1Y92 - chains A and B; structure by X-ray diffraction, 2.20 A resolution.

# Chain A (and B)
Protein: Seminal ribonuclease
Organism: Bos taurus
Notes: EC 3.1.27.5; chain B of this document is another copy of the same molecule, construct and numbering; everything in this record applies to it too
UniProtKB: P00669 (RNS_BOVIN); residues 1-124 here correspond to UniProt positions 27-150 (UniProt number = residue number + 26)
Sequence (124 residues; numbered 1 to 124; the number before each row is that of its first residue):
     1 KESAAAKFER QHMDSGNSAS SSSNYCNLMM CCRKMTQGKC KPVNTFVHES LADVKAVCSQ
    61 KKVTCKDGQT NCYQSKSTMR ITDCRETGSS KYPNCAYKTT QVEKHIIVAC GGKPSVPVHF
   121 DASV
Unresolved in the structure: 17-20 (chain B: fully traced)
Differences from the reference sequence: engineered mutation A19 (Pro45 in P00669), D67 (Asn93 in P00669)
Swiss-Prot annotation at these positions:
  - active site: H12 (Proton acceptor), H119 (Proton donor)
  - binding site (substrate): K7, R10, K41 to T45, K66, R85
Disulfide bonds: C26-C84, C40-C95, C58-C110, C65-C72

# Chain A / chain B interface
Residue-residue contacts (74):
  A4(A) - V118(B)  hydrophobic
  A5(A) - V116(B)  hydrophobic
  F8(A) - P117(B)
  F8(A) - V118(B)
  F8(A) - H119(B)
  F8(A) - F120(B)
  E9(A) - R33(B)  hydrogen bond (backbone-side chain)
  E9(A) - L51(B)
  R10(A) - R33(B)  hydrogen bond (backbone-side chain)
  Q11(A) - M35(B)
  Q11(A) - N44(B)  hydrogen bond (backbone-side chain)
  Q11(A) - T45(B)
  Q11(A) - F46(B)
  H12(A) - N44(B)  hydrogen bond
  H12(A) - T45(B)  hydrogen bond (side chain-backbone)
  H12(A) - F46(B)
  H12(A) - V47(B)  hydrogen bond (backbone-backbone)
  H12(A) - F120(B)
  M13(A) - R33(B)  hydrogen bond (backbone-side chain)
  M13(A) - V47(B)
  M13(A) - E49(B)
  M13(A) - L51(B)  hydrophobic
  M13(A) - V54(B)  hydrophobic
  D14(A) - Y25(B)  hydrogen bond
  D14(A) - V47(B)  hydrogen bond (backbone-backbone)
  D14(A) - H48(B)  salt bridge
  S15(A) - V47(B)
  S15(A) - H48(B)
  S15(A) - E49(B)  hydrogen bond (side chain-backbone)
  S15(A) - S50(B)
  S15(A) - L51(B)
  G16(A) - H48(B)  hydrogen bond (backbone-backbone)
  S21(A) - S21(B)
  S22(A) - S21(B)  hydrogen bond (backbone-side chain)
  Y25(A) - D14(B)  hydrogen bond
  Y25(A) - L28(B)  hydrophobic
  L28(A) - L28(B)  hydrophobic
  L28(A) - M29(B)  hydrophobic
  L28(A) - C32(B)
  M29(A) - D14(B)
  M29(A) - L28(B)  hydrophobic
  C31(A) - C32(B)  disulfide
  C32(A) - C31(B)  disulfide
  C32(A) - C32(B)  hydrophobic
  R33(A) - E9(B)  hydrogen bond (side chain-backbone)
  R33(A) - R10(B)  hydrogen bond (side chain-backbone)
  R33(A) - M13(B)  hydrogen bond (side chain-backbone)
  K34(A) - R10(B)
  K34(A) - C32(B)
  M35(A) - Q11(B)
  K41(A) - H12(B)
  N44(A) - Q11(B)  hydrogen bond (side chain-backbone)
  N44(A) - H12(B)  hydrogen bond
  T45(A) - Q11(B)
  T45(A) - H12(B)  hydrogen bond (backbone-side chain)
  F46(A) - Q11(B)
  F46(A) - H12(B)
  V47(A) - H12(B)  hydrogen bond (backbone-backbone)
  V47(A) - M13(B)
  V47(A) - D14(B)  hydrogen bond (backbone-backbone)
  H48(A) - D14(B)  salt bridge
  E49(A) - M13(B)
  E49(A) - S15(B)  hydrogen bond (backbone-side chain)
  S50(A) - S15(B)
  L51(A) - E9(B)
  L51(A) - M13(B)  hydrophobic
  L51(A) - S15(B)
  V54(A) - M13(B)  hydrophobic
  V116(A) - A5(B)  hydrophobic
  P117(A) - F8(B)
  V118(A) - A4(B)  hydrophobic
  V118(A) - F8(B)
  H119(A) - F8(B)
  F120(A) - H12(B)
Interface residues without a listed pair, chain A (37 interface residues in all): V108
Interface residues without a listed pair, chain B (35 interface residues in all): K34, K41, V108
Disulfides between the chains: C31(A)-C32(B), C32(A)-C31(B)

# Summary
The interface between chain A and chain B involves 37 residues on one side and 35 on the other; the contacts
include 2 disulfide bonds, 22 hydrogen bonds and 2 salt bridges. Polar pairs include D14(A)-H48(B),
E9(A)-R33(B) and R10(A)-R33(B).
Chain A and chain B are both Seminal ribonuclease (Bos taurus); the structure, Crystal structure of the
P19A/N67D Variant Of Bovine seminal Ribonuclease, was determined by X-ray diffraction, deposited together with
1Y94.
